9C3E - chains E and X of the 9 polymer chains in the assembly; structure by electron microscopy, 3.50 A resolution.

[Chain E]
Name: T-cell surface glycoprotein CD3 epsilon chain
Source organism: Homo sapiens
UniProtKB: P07766 (CD3E_HUMAN); numbering as in UniProt (aligned over 1-207)
Sequence (207 residues; numbered 1 to 207; the number before each row is that of its first residue):
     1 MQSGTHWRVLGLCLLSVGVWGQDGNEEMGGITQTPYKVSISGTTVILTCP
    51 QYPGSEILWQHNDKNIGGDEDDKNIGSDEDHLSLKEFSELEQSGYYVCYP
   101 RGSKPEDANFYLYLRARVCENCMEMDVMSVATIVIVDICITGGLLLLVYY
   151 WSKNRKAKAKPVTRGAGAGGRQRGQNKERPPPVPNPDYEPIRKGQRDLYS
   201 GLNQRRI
Unresolved in the structure: 1-32, 69-72, 152-207
Disulfide bonds: Cys-49/Cys-98, Cys-119/Cys-122

[Chain X]
Name: T-cell surface glycoprotein CD3 zeta chain
Source organism: Homo sapiens
UniProtKB: P20963 (CD3Z_HUMAN); numbering as in UniProt (aligned over 1-164)
Sequence (164 residues; numbered 1 to 164; the number before each row is that of its first residue):
     1 MKWKALFTAAILQAQLPITEAQSFGLLDPKLCYLLDGILFIYGVILTALF
    51 LRVKFSRSADAPAYQQGQNQLYNELNLGRREEYDVLDKRRGRDPEMGGKP
   101 QRRKNPQEGLYNELQKDKMAEAYSEIGMKGERRRGKGHDGLYQGLSTATK
   151 DTYDALHMQALPPR
Unresolved in the structure: 1-21, 50-164
Swiss-Prot annotation at these positions:
  - modified residue: Ser-58 (Phosphoserine), Tyr-64 (Phosphotyrosine), Tyr-72 (Phosphotyrosine), Tyr-83 (Phosphotyrosine), Tyr-111 (Phosphotyrosine), Tyr-123 (Phosphotyrosine), Tyr-142 (Phosphotyrosine), Tyr-153 (Phosphotyrosine)
  - mutagenesis: Asp-36 (D36E/L/V: Decreases cell surface expression of IgG Fc receptor complex)

[Chain E / chain X interface]
Pairs across the interface (5; chain E residue first):
  Val-127(E) with Gly-25(X); Leu-26(X), hydrophobic
  Val-130(E) with Leu-31(X), hydrophobic
  Ala-131(E) with Leu-34(X), hydrophobic
  Ile-138(E) with Ile-38(X), hydrophobic
Also at the interface, not in a pair above, chain E (5 interface residues in all): Met-125
Also at the interface, not in a pair above, chain X (6 interface residues in all): Asp-28

[In short]
The interface between chain E and chain X involves 5 residues on one side and 6 on the other. UniProt lists
one mutagenesis site on chain X.
Chain E is T-cell surface glycoprotein CD3 epsilon chain and chain X is T-cell surface glycoprotein CD3 zeta
chain, both from Homo sapiens; the structure, TCR - CD3 complex bound to HLA, was determined by electron
microscopy together with 9BBC from the same study.
